8GO3 - chains C and D of the 4 polymer chains in the assembly; structure by electron microscopy, 3.09 A resolution.

# Chain C
Molecule: ubiquinol oxidase
Organism: Escherichia coli K-12
UniProt: B6HZN6 (B6HZN6_ECOSE); residues 1-204 here = UniProt positions 1-204
Chain sequence (204 residues; row label = number of the first residue in the row):
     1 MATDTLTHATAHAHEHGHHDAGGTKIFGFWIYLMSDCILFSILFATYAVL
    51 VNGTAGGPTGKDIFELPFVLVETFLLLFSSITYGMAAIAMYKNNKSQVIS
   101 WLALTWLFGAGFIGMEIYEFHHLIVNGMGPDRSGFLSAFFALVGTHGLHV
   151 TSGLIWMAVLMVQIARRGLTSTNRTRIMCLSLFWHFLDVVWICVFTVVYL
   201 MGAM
Not modelled in the structure: 1-20

# Chain D
Molecule: Cytochrome bo(3) ubiquinol oxidase subunit 4
Organism: Escherichia coli K-12
UniProt: C3TLX2 (C3TLX2_ECOLX); residues 1-109 here = UniProt positions 1-109
Chain sequence (109 residues; numbered 1 to 109; the number before each row is that of its first residue):
     1 MSHSTDHSGASHGSVKTYMTGFILSIILTVIPFWMVMTGAASPAVILGTI
    51 LAMAVVQVLVHLVCFLHMNTKSDEGWNMTAFVFTVLIIAILVVGSIWIMW
   101 NLNYNMMMH
Not modelled in the structure: 1-10

# Chain C / chain D interface
Contacting residue pairs - 62 pairs, chain C then chain D:
  F27(C) with D73(D); W76(D)
  W30(C) with L66(D), hydrophobic; N77(D), hydrogen bond (side chain-backbone)
  I31(C) with A80(D), hydrophobic
  M34(C) with F81(D), hydrophobic; T84(D)
  C37(C) with T84(D); I88(D)
  I38(C) with T84(D); L91(D), hydrophobic
  S41(C) with I88(D); V92(D)
  A48(C) with I96(D), hydrophobic
  L66(C) with F33(D); V36(D), hydrophobic; M37(D), hydrophobic
  V69(C) with F33(D), hydrophobic
  L70(C) with T29(D); F33(D), hydrophobic
  T73(C) with T29(D)
  F74(C) with T29(D); V30(D), hydrophobic
  L77(C) with S25(D); I26(D), hydrophobic; H61(D)
  F78(C) with F22(D), hydrophobic
  I81(C) with Y18(D), hydrophobic; F22(D), hydrophobic; F65(D), hydrophobic
  G84(C) with Y18(D)
  M85(C) with V15(D), hydrophobic; M19(D), hydrophobic
  I88(C) with G13(D); S14(D); V15(D), hydrophobic; Y18(D), hydrophobic
  Y91(C) with S11(D); H12(D)
  L182(C) with L66(D)
  H185(C) with F65(D); L66(D)
  F186(C) with L66(D)
  D188(C) with H61(D)
  V189(C) with V58(D), hydrophobic; H61(D); L66(D), hydrophobic
  I192(C) with A54(D); Q57(D); V58(D), hydrophobic
  F195(C) with T29(D); F33(D), hydrophobic
  T196(C) with I50(D), hydrogen bond (side chain-backbone); A54(D)
  L200(C) with P32(D), hydrophobic; F33(D), hydrophobic; V36(D)
  M201(C) with L47(D), hydrophobic; I50(D)
  M204(C) with V36(D), hydrophobic; I46(D), hydrophobic; L47(D), hydrophobic
Other interface residues (no listed pair), chain C (37 interface residues in all): I42, A45, V49, P67, C193, A203
Other interface residues (no listed pair), chain D (42 interface residues in all): P43, L51, M68, I87, S95, M99, N103

# In short
Chain C and chain D form an interface of 37 and 42 residues respectively, with 2 hydrogen bonds. Among the
polar pairs are W30(C)-N77(D) and T196(C)-I50(D).
Here chain C is ubiquinol oxidase and chain D is Cytochrome bo(3) ubiquinol oxidase subunit 4, both from
Escherichia coli K-12. Entry 8GO3 (Cryo-EM structure of Escherichia coli cytochrome bo3 in DDM detergent) was
determined by electron microscopy.
